PDB entry 3T6Q | X-ray diffraction, 1.90 A resolution | chains C and B of the 4 polymer chains in the assembly

[Chain C]
Molecule: Lymphocyte antigen 86
Source organism: Mus musculus
Reference sequence: O88188 (LY86_MOUSE); residues 20-162 here = UniProt positions 20-162
Chain sequence (145 residues; numbered 20 to 164; the number before each row is that of its first residue):
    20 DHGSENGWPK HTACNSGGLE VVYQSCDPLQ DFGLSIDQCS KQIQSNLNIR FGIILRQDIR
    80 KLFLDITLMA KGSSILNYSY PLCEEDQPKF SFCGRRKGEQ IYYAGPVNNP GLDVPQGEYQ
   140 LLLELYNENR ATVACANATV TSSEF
Not modelled in the structure: 20-25
Differences from the reference sequence: expression tag (163-164)
Disulfides: Cys-33/Cys-58, Cys-45/Cys-154, Cys-102/Cys-112
Covalent attachments: N-acetylglucosamine (NAG) linked to Asn-96, Asn-156
Swiss-Prot annotation at these positions:
  - glycosylation (N-linked (GlcNAc...) asparagine): Asn-96, Asn-156

[Chain B]
Molecule: CD180 antigen
Source organism: Mus musculus
Reference sequence: Q62192 (CD180_MOUSE); residue numbers follow UniProt; this construct covers 21-626
Chain sequence (606 residues; row label = number of the first residue in the row):
    21 TTSSDQKCIE KEVNKTYNCE NLGLNEIPGT LPNSTECLEF SFNVLPTIQN TTFSRLINLT
    81 FLDLTRCQIY WIHEDTFQSQ HRLDTLVLTA NPLIFMAETA LSGPKALKHL FFIQTGISSI
   141 DFIPLHNQKT LESLYLGSNH ISSIKLPKGF PTEKLKVLDF QNNAIHYLSK EDMSSLQQAT
   201 NLSLNLNGND IAGIEPGAFD SAVFQSLNFG GTQNLLVIFK GLKNSTIQSL WLGTFEDMDD
   261 EDISPAVFEG LCEMSVESIN LQKHYFFNIS SNTFHCFSGL QELDLTATHL SELPSGLVGL
   321 STLKKLVLSA NKFENLCQIS ASNFPSLTHL SIKGNTKRLE LGTGCLENLE NLRELDLSHD
   381 DIETSDCCNL QLRNLSHLQS LNLSYNEPLS LKTEAFKECP QLELLDLAFT RLKVKDAQSP
   441 FQNLHLLKVL NLSHSLLDIS SEQLFDGLPA LQHLNLQGNH FPKGNIQKTN SLQTLGRLEI
   501 LVLSFCDLSS IDQHAFTSLK MMNHVDLSHN RLTSSSIEAL SHLKGIYLNL ASNHISIILP
   561 SLLPILSQQR TINLRQNPLD CTCSNIYFLE WYKENMQKLE DTEDTLCENP PLLRGVRLSD
   621 VTLSCS
Not modelled in the structure: 21-25
Disulfides: Cys-28/Cys-39, Cys-272/Cys-296, Cys-337/Cys-365, Cys-387/Cys-388, Cys-581/Cys-607, Cys-583/Cys-625
Covalent attachments: N-acetylglucosamine (NAG) linked to Asn-34, Asn-53, Asn-70, Asn-244, Asn-394, Asn-451; glycan linked to Asn-402
Swiss-Prot annotation at these positions:
  - glycosylation (N-linked (GlcNAc...) asparagine): Asn-34, Asn-53, Asn-70, Asn-78, Asn-201, Asn-244, Asn-288, Asn-394, Asn-402, Asn-451

[How chain C and chain B interact]
Residue-residue contacts - 28 pairs, chain C then chain B:
  His-30(C) / His-93(B)
  His-30(C) / Glu-94(B)
  Thr-31(C) / Glu-94(B)  hydrogen bond (backbone-side chain)
  Asp-50(C) / Trp-91(B)
  Asp-50(C) / His-93(B)  salt bridge
  Phe-51(C) / Trp-91(B)  hydrophobic
  Gly-52(C) / Trp-91(B)
  Gly-52(C) / Phe-115(B)
  Leu-53(C) / Phe-115(B)
  Ser-54(C) / Phe-115(B)
  Ser-54(C) / Glu-118(B)  hydrogen bond
  Arg-69(C) / Phe-115(B)
  Arg-69(C) / Met-116(B)  hydrogen bond (side chain-backbone)
  Arg-69(C) / Glu-118(B)  salt bridge
  Arg-69(C) / Asp-141(B)
  Arg-69(C) / Phe-142(B)
  Arg-69(C) / Pro-144(B)
  Phe-70(C) / Phe-115(B)
  Gly-71(C) / Trp-91(B)
  Gly-71(C) / Ile-114(B)
  Gly-71(C) / Phe-115(B)
  Ile-72(C) / Ile-114(B)
  Ile-73(C) / Ile-114(B)  hydrophobic
  Gln-119(C) / Pro-112(B)
  Gln-119(C) / Leu-113(B)
  Tyr-121(C) / Asp-141(B)  hydrogen bond (side chain-backbone)
  Tyr-121(C) / Phe-142(B)
  Ala-123(C) / Asp-141(B)
Other interface residues (no listed pair), chain C (16 interface residues in all): Lys-29
Other interface residues (no listed pair), chain B (13 interface residues in all): Ala-117

[In short]
The interface between chain C and chain B involves 16 residues on one side and 13 on the other, with 4
hydrogen bonds and 2 salt bridges. Among the polar pairs are Asp-50(C)/His-93(B), Arg-69(C)/Glu-118(B) and
Thr-31(C)/Glu-94(B). Covalently linked N-acetylglucosamine: at Asn-96(C) and Asn-156(C).
Here chain C is Lymphocyte antigen 86 and chain B is CD180 antigen, both from Mus musculus. Entry 3T6Q
(Crystal structure of mouse RP105/MD-1 complex) was determined by X-ray diffraction, deposited together with
3B2D.
